4NSK - chains A and B of the 3 polymer chains in the assembly; structure by X-ray diffraction, 2.60 A resolution.

Chain A:
Name: H-2 class I histocompatibility antigen, D-B alpha chain
From: Mus musculus
UniProtKB: P01899 (HA11_MOUSE); residues 1-276 here correspond to UniProt positions 25-300 (UniProt number = residue number + 24)
Chain sequence (276 residues; numbered 1 to 276; the number before each row is that of its first residue):
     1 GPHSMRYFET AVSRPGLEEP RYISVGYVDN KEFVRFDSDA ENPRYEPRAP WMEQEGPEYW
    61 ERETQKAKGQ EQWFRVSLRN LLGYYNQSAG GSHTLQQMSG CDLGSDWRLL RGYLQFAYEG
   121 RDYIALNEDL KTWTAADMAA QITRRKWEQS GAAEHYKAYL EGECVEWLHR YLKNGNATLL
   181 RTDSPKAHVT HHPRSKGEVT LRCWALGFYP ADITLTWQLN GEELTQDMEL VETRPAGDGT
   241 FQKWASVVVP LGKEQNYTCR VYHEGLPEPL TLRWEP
Unresolved in the structure: 224-225
Cystine bridges: C101-C164, C203-C259

Chain B:
Name: Beta-2-microglobulin
From: Mus musculus
UniProtKB: P01887 (B2MG_MOUSE); residues 1-99 here correspond to UniProt positions 21-119 (UniProt number = residue number + 20)
Chain sequence (99 residues; each row starts with the number of its first residue):
     1 IQKTPQIQVY SRHPPENGKP NILNCYVTQF HPPHIEIQML KNGKKIPKVE MSDMSFSKDW
    61 SFYILAHTEF TPTETDTYAC RVKHDSMAEP KTVYWDRDM
Differences from the reference sequence: conflict D85 (Ala105 in P01887)
Cystine bridges: C25-C80

Interface between chain A and chain B:
Residue-residue contacts - 54 pairs, chain A then chain B:
  F8(A) with F56(B)
  E9(A) with F56(B)
  T10(A) with F56(B); F62(B)
  V12(A) with P33(B), hydrophobic
  Y27(A) with S55(B)
  R35(A) with D53(B); M54(B), hydrogen bond (side chain-backbone); S55(B)
  R48(A) with D53(B), salt bridge
  T94(A) with H31(B); P33(B)
  Q96(A) with H31(B); F56(B); W60(B), hydrogen bond (side chain-backbone); F62(B)
  Q97(A) with F56(B)
  M98(A) with F56(B), hydrophobic; K58(B); W60(B), hydrophobic
  Q115(A) with W60(B)
  F116(A) with W60(B)
  A117(A) with W60(B)
  E119(A) with I1(B), hydrogen bond (backbone-backbone); H31(B)
  G120(A) with K3(B), hydrogen bond (backbone-side chain); H31(B), hydrogen bond (backbone-side chain); W60(B)
  R121(A) with I1(B)
  D122(A) with W60(B), hydrogen bond
  H192(A) with D98(B), salt bridge
  R202(A) with D98(B), hydrogen bond (side chain-backbone)
  W204(A) with D98(B); M99(B)
  E229(A) with M99(B)
  V231(A) with Q8(B)
  E232(A) with Q8(B), hydrogen bond (backbone-side chain)
  T233(A) with Y26(B)
  R234(A) with Q8(B), hydrogen bond; Y10(B); M99(B), hydrogen bond (side chain-backbone)
  P235(A) with Y10(B), hydrogen bond (backbone-side chain); N24(B); Y26(B); L65(B), hydrophobic
  A236(A) with R12(B), hydrogen bond (backbone-side chain); N24(B), hydrogen bond (backbone-side chain)
  G237(A) with R12(B), hydrogen bond (backbone-side chain); L65(B)
  D238(A) with R12(B)
  Q242(A) with Y10(B); S11(B), hydrogen bond (side chain-backbone); R12(B), hydrogen bond (side chain-backbone)
  W244(A) with M99(B), hydrogen bond (side chain-backbone)
Interface residues without a listed pair, chain A (34 interface residues in all): E32, L206
Interface residues without a listed pair, chain B (25 interface residues in all): H13, P14, P32, S57, R97

In short:
The interface between chain A and chain B involves 34 residues on one side and 25 on the other, with 17
hydrogen bonds and 2 salt bridges. Polar pairs include R48(A)-D53(B), H192(A)-D98(B) and R35(A)-M54(B).
Here chain A is H-2 class I histocompatibility antigen, D-B alpha chain and chain B is Beta-2-microglobulin,
both from Mus musculus. Entry 4NSK (CRYSTAL STRUCTURE OF THE MURINE CLASS I MAJOR HISTOCOMPATIBILITY COMPLEX
H-2DB IN COMPLEX WITH LCMV-DERIVED GP33 ...) was determined by X-ray diffraction.
